9S37 - chains B and D of the 3 polymer chains in the assembly; structure by electron microscopy, 3.94 A resolution.

Chain B:
Molecule: NB21
Organism: Camelus bactrianus
Amino-acid sequence (125 residues; each row starts with the number of its first residue):
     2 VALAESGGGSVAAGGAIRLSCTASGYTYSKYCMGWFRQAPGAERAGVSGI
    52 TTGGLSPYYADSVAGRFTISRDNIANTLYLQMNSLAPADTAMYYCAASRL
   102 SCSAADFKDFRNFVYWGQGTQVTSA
Disordered / not traced: 54-56
Cystine bridges: C33-C103

Chain D:
Molecule: Leucine-rich repeat-containing G-protein coupled receptor 4
Organism: Homo sapiens
Reference sequence: Q9BXB1 (LGR4_HUMAN); residue numbers follow UniProt; this construct covers 32-823
Amino-acid sequence (792 residues; numbered 32 to 823; the number before each row is that of its first residue):
    32 PCSCDGDRRVDCSGKGLTAVPEGLSAFTQALDISMNNITQLPEDAFANFP
    82 FLEELQLAGNDLSFIHPKALSGLKELKVLTLQNNQLKTVPSEAIRGLSAL
   132 QSLRLDANHITSVPEDSFEGLVQLRHLWLDDNSLTEVPVHPLSNLPTLQA
   182 LTLALNKISSIPDFAFTNLSSLVVLHLHNNKIRSLSQHCFDGLDNLETLD
   232 LNYNNLGEFPQAIKALPSLKELGFHSNSISVIPDGAFDGNPLLRTIHLYD
   282 NPLSFVGNSAFHNLSDLHSLVIRGASMVQQFPNLTGTVHLESLTLTGTKI
   332 SSIPNNLCQEQKMLRTLDLSYNNIRDLPSFNGCHALEEISLQRNQIYQIK
   382 EGTFQGLISLRILDLSRNLIHEIHSRAFATLGPITNLDVSFNELTSFPTE
   432 GLNGLNQLKLVGNFKLKEALAAKDFVNLRSLSVPYAYQCCAFAGCDSYAN
   482 LNTEDNSLQDHSVAQEKGTADAANVTSTLENEEHSQIIIHCTPSTGAFKP
   532 CEYLLGSWMIRLTVWFIFLVALFFNLLVILTTFASCTSLPSSKLFIGLIS
   582 VSNLFMGIYTGILTFLDAVSWGRFAEFGIWWETGSGCKVAGFLAVFSSES
   632 AIFLLMLATVERSLSAKDIMKNGKSNHLKQFRVAALLAFLGATVAGCFPL
   682 FHRGEYSASPLCLPFPGGETPSLGFTVTLVLLNSLAFLLMAVIYTKLYCN
   732 LEKEDLSENSQSSMIKHVAWLIFTNCIFFCPVAFFSFAPLITAISISPEI
   782 MKSVTLIFFPLPACLNPVLYVFFNPKFKEDWKLLKRRVTKKS
Disordered / not traced: 476-518, 651-656
Differences from the reference sequence: conflict A78 (Lys in Q9BXB1), A474 (Trp in Q9BXB1), G698 (Thr in Q9BXB1)
Cystine bridges: C33-C43, C339-C364, C470-C522, C618-C693
Curated features (UniProtKB/Swiss-Prot):
  - glycosylation (N-linked (GlcNAc...) asparagine): N68, N199, N294, N314, N505

Interface between chain B and chain D:
Residue-residue contacts (27):
  Y27(B) with S133(D); H157(D); W159(D)
  K31(B) with W159(D); D161(D), salt bridge
  Y32(B) with D161(D); L186(D); H209(D)
  T53(B) with Y234(D)
  N74(B) with Q113(D); N114(D)
  I75(B) with A89(D), hydrophobic; G90(D); Q113(D), hydrogen bond (backbone-side chain)
  R100(B) with H207(D); T229(D); E252(D), salt bridge
  L101(B) with T229(D); D231(D); G254(D)
  S102(B) with D231(D), hydrogen bond (backbone-side chain); N233(D), hydrogen bond
  S104(B) with Y234(D); Y280(D)
  D107(B) with H278(D), salt bridge; Y280(D)
  R112(B) with R346(D)
Interface residues without a listed pair, chain B (16 interface residues in all): T28, Y29, S30, N77
Interface residues without a listed pair, chain D (29 interface residues in all): M66, V109, R135, A185, V205, N210, L230, L253, H256

Summary:
16 residues of chain B face 29 of chain D across their interface, with 3 hydrogen bonds and 3 salt bridges.
Polar contacts include K31(B)-D161(D), R100(B)-E252(D) and D107(B)-H278(D).
Chain B is NB21 (Camelus bactrianus) and chain D is Leucine-rich repeat-containing G-protein coupled receptor
4 (Homo sapiens); the structure, Structure of LGR4 with NB21, was determined by electron microscopy, deposited
together with 8XT9 and 8XUM.
